PDB entry 1HRI | X-ray diffraction, 3.00 A resolution | chains 3 and 4 of the 4 polymer chains in the assembly

Chain 3:
Molecule: Human rhinovirus 14 coat protein (subunit VP3)
Source organism: Human rhinovirus 14
UniProtKB: P03303 (POLG_HRV14); residues 1-236 here correspond to UniProt positions 331-566 (UniProt number = residue number + 330)
Amino-acid sequence (236 residues; numbered 1 to 236; the number before each row is that of its first residue):
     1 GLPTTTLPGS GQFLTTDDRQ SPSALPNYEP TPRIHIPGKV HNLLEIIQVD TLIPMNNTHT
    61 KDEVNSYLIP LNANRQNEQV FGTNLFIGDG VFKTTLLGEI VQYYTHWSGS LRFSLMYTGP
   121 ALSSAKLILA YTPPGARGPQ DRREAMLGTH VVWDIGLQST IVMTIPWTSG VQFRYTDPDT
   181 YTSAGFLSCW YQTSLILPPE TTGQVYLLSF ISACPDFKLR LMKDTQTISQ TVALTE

Chain 4:
Molecule: Human rhinovirus 14 coat protein (subunit VP4)
Source organism: Human rhinovirus 14
UniProtKB: P03303 (POLG_HRV14); numbering as in UniProt (aligned over 1-68)
Amino-acid sequence (68 residues; each row starts with the number of its first residue):
     1 GAQVSTQKSG SHENQNILTN GSNQTFTVIN YYKDAASTSS AGQSLSMDPS KFTEPVKDLM
    61 LKGAPALN
Disordered / not traced: 1-28

Chain 3 / chain 4 interface:
Contacting residue pairs (32):
  Asp18(3) with Ser39(4); Ser40(4), hydrogen bond (side chain-backbone)
  Arg19(3) with Ser39(4)
  Gln20(3) with Ile29(4), hydrogen bond (side chain-backbone); Asn30(4); Tyr31(4), hydrogen bond (side chain-backbone); Ser37(4)
  Ser21(3) with Tyr32(4); Ser37(4), hydrogen bond (backbone-backbone)
  Pro22(3) with Tyr32(4); Ser37(4)
  Ser23(3) with Asp34(4); Ser37(4)
  Pro26(3) with Asp34(4)
  Asn27(3) with Asp34(4), hydrogen bond (backbone-side chain)
  Gly38(3) with Phe52(4)
  Lys39(3) with Lys51(4), hydrogen bond (backbone-side chain); Phe52(4)
  Val40(3) with Phe52(4), hydrophobic
  His41(3) with Ser44(4); Ser46(4); Met47(4)
  Asn42(3) with Met47(4)
  Glu45(3) with Met47(4); Asp48(4), hydrogen bond (side chain-backbone); Pro49(4)
  Gln48(3) with Thr53(4)
  Val49(3) with Phe52(4), hydrophobic; Thr53(4)
  Gln158(3) with Pro65(4); Ala66(4), hydrogen bond (side chain-backbone); Leu67(4), hydrogen bond (side chain-backbone)
Other interface residues (no listed pair), chain 3 (19 interface residues in all): Leu44, Leu157
Other interface residues (no listed pair), chain 4 (21 interface residues in all): Thr38, Gln43

Summary:
Chain 3 and chain 4 form an interface of 19 and 21 residues respectively, with 9 hydrogen bonds. Polar pairs
include Asp18(3)-Ser40(4), Gln20(3)-Ile29(4) and Gln20(3)-Tyr31(4).
Chain 3 is Human rhinovirus 14 coat protein (subunit VP3) and chain 4 is Human rhinovirus 14 coat protein
(subunit VP4), both from Human rhinovirus 14; the structure, Structure determination of antiviral compound sch
38057 complexed with human rhinovirus 14, was determined by X-ray diffraction.
